8KD2 - chains V and Y of the 16 polymer chains in the assembly; structure by electron microscopy, 3.02 A resolution.

[Chain V]
Molecule: Histone H2B 1.1
Source organism: Xenopus laevis
Reference sequence: P02281 (H2B11_XENLA); residues 1-122 here correspond to UniProt positions 5-126 (UniProt number = residue number + 4)
Amino-acid sequence (122 residues; each row starts with the number of its first residue):
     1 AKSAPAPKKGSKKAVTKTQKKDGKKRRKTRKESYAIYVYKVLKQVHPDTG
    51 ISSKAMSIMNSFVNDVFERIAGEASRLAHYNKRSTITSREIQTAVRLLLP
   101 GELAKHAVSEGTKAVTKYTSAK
Not modelled in the structure: 1-28, 121-122
Construct notes: engineered mutation Thr29 (Ser33 in P02281)
Curated features (UniProtKB/Swiss-Prot):
  - modified residue: Lys2 (N6-acetyllysine), Lys9 (N6-acetyllysine), Ser11 (Phosphoserine), Lys12 (N6-acetyllysine), Lys17 (N6-acetyllysine)
  - glycosylation: Ser109 (O-linked (GlcNAc) serine)
  - cross-link: Lys117 (Glycyl lysine isopeptide (Lys-Gly) (interchain with G-Cter in ubiquitin))

[Chain Y]
Molecule: 187bp DNA
Sequence (187 nucleotides; row label = number of the first residue in the row; numbers below 1 keep their minus sign (DG-93 is residue -93)):
   -93 GGACCCTATACGCGGCCGCCCTGGAGAATCCCGGTGCCGAGGCCGCTCAA
   -43 TTGGTCGTAGACAGCTCTAGCACCGCTTAAACGCACGTACGCGCTGTCCC
     7 CCGCGTTTTAACCGCCAAGGGGATTACTCCCTAGTCTCCAGGCACGTGTC
    57 AGATATATACATCCTGTTCTAGAGCGGCCGCCACCGC
Not modelled in the structure: -93, 82-93

[How chain V and chain Y interact]
Contacting residue pairs (15):
  Arg30(V) - DC-46(Y)  sugar contact
  Tyr39(V) - DG-53(Y)  hydrogen bond to the phosphate
  Tyr39(V) - DG-52(Y)  phosphate contact
  Gly50(V) - DG-53(Y)  phosphate contact
  Ile51(V) - DA-54(Y)  sugar contact
  Ile51(V) - DG-53(Y)  hydrogen bond to the phosphate
  Ser52(V) - DA-54(Y)  phosphate contact
  Ser53(V) - DA-54(Y)  hydrogen bond to the phosphate
  Lys82(V) - DG-34(Y)  phosphate contact
  Arg83(V) - DG-34(Y)  phosphate contact
  Arg83(V) - DA-33(Y)  salt bridge to the phosphate
  Ser84(V) - DA-35(Y)  phosphate contact
  Ser84(V) - DG-34(Y)  hydrogen bond to the phosphate
  Thr85(V) - DA-35(Y)  phosphate contact
  Thr85(V) - DG-34(Y)  phosphate contact

[Overview]
10 residues of chain V face 7 of chain Y across their interface; the contacts include 4 hydrogen bonds and 1
salt bridge. Polar pairs include Tyr39(V)-DG-53(Y), Ile51(V)-DG-53(Y) and Ser53(V)-DA-54(Y).
Here chain V is Histone H2B 1.1 (Xenopus laevis) and chain Y is 187bp DNA. Entry 8KD2 (Rpd3S in complex with
187bp nucleosome) was determined by electron microscopy together with 8KC7, 8KD3, 8KD4, 8KD5, 8KD6 and 8KD7
from the same study.
